1AIQ - chains A and B; structure by X-ray diffraction, 2.20 A resolution.

# Chain A (and B)
Molecule: Thymidylate synthase
Organism: Escherichia coli
Notes: EC 2.1.1.45; chain B of this document is another copy of the same molecule, construct and numbering; everything in this record applies to it too
UniProtKB: P0A884 (TYSY_ECOLI); residue numbers follow UniProt; this construct covers 2-264
Sequence (264 residues; row label = number of the first residue in the row):
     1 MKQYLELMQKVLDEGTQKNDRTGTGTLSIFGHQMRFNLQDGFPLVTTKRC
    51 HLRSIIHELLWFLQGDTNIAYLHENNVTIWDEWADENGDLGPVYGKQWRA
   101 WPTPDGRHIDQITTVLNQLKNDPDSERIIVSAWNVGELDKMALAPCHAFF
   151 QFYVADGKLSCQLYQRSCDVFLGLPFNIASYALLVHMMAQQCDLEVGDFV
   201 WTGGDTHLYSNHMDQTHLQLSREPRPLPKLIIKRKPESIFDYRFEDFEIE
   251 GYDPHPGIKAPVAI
Differences from the reference sequence: engineered mutation Glu126 (Arg in P0A884)
Modified positions: Met1 (n-carboxymethionine; CXM)
Covalently attached groups: 2'-deoxyuridine 5'-monophosphate (UMP) linked to Cys146
Ligand contacts:
  - 10-propargyl-5,8-dideazafolic acid (CB3): His51, Ser54, Glu58, Ile79, Trp80, Trp83, Leu143, Asp169, Leu172, Gly173, Phe176, Asn177, Tyr209, Ile258, Lys259, Val262, Ala263
  - 2'-deoxyuridine 5'-monophosphate (UMP): Arg21, Tyr94, Leu143, His147, Gln165, Arg166, Ser167, Cys168, Asp169, Gly173, Asn177, His207, Tyr209
Swiss-Prot annotation at these positions:
  - active site: Cys146 (Nucleophile)
  - binding site (dUMP): Arg21, Arg166 to Asp169, Asn177, His207 to Tyr209
  - binding site ((6R)-5,10-methylene-5,6,7,8-tetrahydrofolate): His51, Asp169, Ala263
  - mutagenesis: Cys50 (C50Y: Shows 0.2% of wild-type catalytic activity, but substrate affinity is not affected), Asn177 (N177A: Shows 200-fold decrease in catalytic activity, 20-fold decrease in affinity for dUMP, and 10-fold decrease in affinity for mTHF)

# Chain A / chain B interface
Residue-residue contacts (91):
  Thr16(A) with Tyr153(B); Ala155(B); Asp156(B), hydrogen bond
  Lys18(A) with Asp124(B), hydrogen bond (side chain-backbone); Tyr153(B); Val154(B)
  Asn19(A) with Asp124(B)
  Ser28(A) with Tyr153(B), hydrogen bond
  Phe30(A) with Arg35(B), hydrogen bond (backbone-side chain); Gln151(B); Tyr153(B), hydrophobic; Ser160(B); Cys161(B); Gln162(B)
  Gly31(A) with Arg35(B), hydrogen bond (backbone-side chain); Gln162(B)
  His32(A) with Gln33(B)
  Gln33(A) with Gly31(B); His32(B); Gln33(B); Thr202(B)
  Arg35(A) with Phe30(B), hydrogen bond (side chain-backbone); Gly31(B), hydrogen bond (side chain-backbone)
  Trp101(A) with Trp101(B), hydrophobic; Trp133(B); Asn134(B); Val135(B); Gly136(B)
  Thr103(A) with Pro104(B); Gly136(B)
  Pro104(A) with Gly136(B)
  Asp105(A) with Lys140(B), salt bridge
  Arg107(A) with Gly136(B); Lys140(B)
  Gln111(A) with Val135(B)
  Asp124(A) with Lys18(B), hydrogen bond (backbone-side chain); Asn19(B)
  Glu126(A) with Arg166(B), hydrogen bond (backbone-side chain); Ser167(B), hydrogen bond; Asp205(B); His207(B), salt bridge
  Arg127(A) with Trp133(B); Ala144(B); Arg166(B)
  Ile129(A) with Trp133(B); Arg166(B)
  Ser131(A) with Trp133(B)
  Trp133(A) with Ile129(B); Ser131(B); Phe149(B), hydrophobic
  Val135(A) with Trp101(B); Ile109(B); Gln111(B)
  Gly136(A) with Trp101(B); Thr103(B); Ile109(B)
  Phe149(A) with Trp133(B), hydrophobic; Tyr164(B), hydrophobic
  Gln151(A) with Phe30(B); Tyr164(B), hydrogen bond; Arg166(B); Gly204(B)
  Tyr153(A) with Ser28(B), hydrogen bond; Ile29(B); Phe30(B), hydrophobic; Asp205(B)
  Asp156(A) with Thr16(B)
  Cys161(A) with Phe30(B)
  Gln162(A) with Phe30(B); Gly31(B); Tyr164(B), hydrogen bond; Thr202(B); Gly203(B), hydrogen bond (side chain-backbone); Gly204(B)
  Tyr164(A) with Phe149(B), hydrophobic; Gln151(B), hydrogen bond; Gln162(B), hydrogen bond
  Arg166(A) with Glu126(B), hydrogen bond (side chain-backbone); Arg127(B); Ile129(B); Gln151(B)
  Ser167(A) with Glu126(B), hydrogen bond
  Thr202(A) with Gln33(B); Gln162(B); Thr202(B)
  Gly203(A) with Gln162(B), hydrogen bond (backbone-side chain)
  Gly204(A) with Gln151(B); Gln162(B)
  Asp205(A) with Glu126(B); Tyr153(B)
  His207(A) with Glu126(B), salt bridge
Interface residues without a listed pair, chain A (52 interface residues in all): Asp20, Ile29, Pro102, Ile109, Ser125, Asn134, Glu137, Leu138, Asp139, Ala144, Ala148, Val154, Ala155, Ser160, Tyr209
Interface residues without a listed pair, chain B (52 interface residues in all): Asp20, Pro102, Arg107, Ser125, Glu137, Leu138, Ala148, Phe152, Val200

# In short
The chain A/chain B interface involves 52 residues from each chain, with 19 hydrogen bonds and 3 salt bridges.
Polar pairs include Asp105(A)-Lys140(B), Glu126(A)-His207(B) and Thr16(A)-Asp156(B). Chain A binds
10-propargyl-5,8-dideazafolic acid. 2'-deoxyuridine 5'-monophosphate is covalently linked to Cys146(A).
Both chains are Thymidylate synthase (Escherichia coli). Entry 1AIQ (Crystal structure of thymidylate synthase
R126E mutant) was determined by X-ray diffraction together with 1AJM from the same study.
